6WZ5 - chains G and I of the 10 polymer chains in the assembly; structure by electron microscopy, 2.20 A resolution.

[Chain G]
Protein: Histone H2A
Organism: Xenopus laevis
UniProt: Q6AZJ8 (Q6AZJ8_XENLA); residues 1-129 here correspond to UniProt positions 2-130 (UniProt number = residue number + 1)
Chain sequence (129 residues; each row starts with the number of its first residue):
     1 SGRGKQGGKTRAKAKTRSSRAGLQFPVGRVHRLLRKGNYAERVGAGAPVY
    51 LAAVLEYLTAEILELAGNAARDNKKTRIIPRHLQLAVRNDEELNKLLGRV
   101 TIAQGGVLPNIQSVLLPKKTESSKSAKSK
Not modelled in the structure: 1-9, 120-129

[Chain I]
Molecule: 167-nt DNA strand
Organism: synthetic construct
Sequence (167 nucleotides; numbered -83 to 83; the number before each row is that of its first residue; numbers below 1 keep their minus sign (DC-83 is residue -83)):
   -83 CAATACATGCACAGGATGTATATATCTGACACGTGCCTGGAGACTAGGGA
   -33 GTAATCCCCTTGGCGGTTAAAACGCGGGGGACAGCGCGTACGTGCGTTTA
    17 AGCGGTGCTAGAGCTGTCTACGACCAATTGAGCGGCCTCGGCACCGGGAT
    67 TCTCCAGGGCATCATAG
Not modelled in the structure: -83 to -77, 77-83

[Interface between chain G and chain I]
Contacting residue pairs (18; chain G residue first):
  Arg11(G) with DA43(I), hydrogen bond to the base; DT44(I), hydrogen bond to the sugar
  Lys13(G) with DG46(I), salt bridge to the phosphate
  Arg29(G) with DG48(I), hydrogen bond to the phosphate; DC49(I), salt bridge to the phosphate
  Arg42(G) with DG38(I), sugar contact; DA39(I), phosphate contact
  Val43(G) with DG38(I), sugar contact; DA39(I), hydrogen bond to the phosphate
  Gly44(G) with DG38(I), phosphate contact
  Ala45(G) with DG38(I), hydrogen bond to the phosphate
  Lys75(G) with DC58(I), phosphate contact; DA59(I), salt bridge to the phosphate
  Thr76(G) with DG57(I), sugar contact; DC58(I), hydrogen bond to the phosphate
  Arg77(G) with DG57(I), hydrogen bond to the sugar; DC58(I), hydrogen bond to the phosphate
  Lys119(G) with DT69(I), salt bridge to the phosphate
Other interface residues (no listed pair), chain G (16 interface residues in all): Thr16, Pro26, Arg35, Glu41, Lys74
Other interface residues (no listed pair), chain I (13 interface residues in all): DT45, DA47

[Summary]
The interface between chain G and chain I involves 16 residues on one side and 13 on the other; the contacts
include 8 hydrogen bonds and 4 salt bridges. Among the polar pairs are Arg11(G)-DA43(I), Arg11(G)-DT44(I) and
Arg77(G)-DG57(I).
Chain G is Histone H2A (Xenopus laevis) and chain I is a 167-nt DNA strand (synthetic construct); the
structure, Bridging of double-strand DNA break activates PARP2/HPF1 to modify chromatin, was determined by
electron microscopy together with 6WZ9, 6X0L, 6X0M and 6X0N from the same study.
